6ZXL - chains D and I of the 10 polymer chains in the assembly; structure by electron microscopy, 4.20 A resolution (low resolution: residue-level contacts below are approximate; hydrogen-bond / salt-bridge calls are withheld).

== Chain D ==
Protein: Protective antigen
Source organism: Bacillus anthracis
UniProt: Q68GS1 (Q68GS1_BACAN); residues 0-735 here correspond to UniProt positions 1-736 (UniProt number = residue number + 1)
Amino-acid sequence (759 residues; numbered -23 to 735; the number before each row is that of its first residue; numbers below 1 keep their minus sign (Met-23 is residue -23)):
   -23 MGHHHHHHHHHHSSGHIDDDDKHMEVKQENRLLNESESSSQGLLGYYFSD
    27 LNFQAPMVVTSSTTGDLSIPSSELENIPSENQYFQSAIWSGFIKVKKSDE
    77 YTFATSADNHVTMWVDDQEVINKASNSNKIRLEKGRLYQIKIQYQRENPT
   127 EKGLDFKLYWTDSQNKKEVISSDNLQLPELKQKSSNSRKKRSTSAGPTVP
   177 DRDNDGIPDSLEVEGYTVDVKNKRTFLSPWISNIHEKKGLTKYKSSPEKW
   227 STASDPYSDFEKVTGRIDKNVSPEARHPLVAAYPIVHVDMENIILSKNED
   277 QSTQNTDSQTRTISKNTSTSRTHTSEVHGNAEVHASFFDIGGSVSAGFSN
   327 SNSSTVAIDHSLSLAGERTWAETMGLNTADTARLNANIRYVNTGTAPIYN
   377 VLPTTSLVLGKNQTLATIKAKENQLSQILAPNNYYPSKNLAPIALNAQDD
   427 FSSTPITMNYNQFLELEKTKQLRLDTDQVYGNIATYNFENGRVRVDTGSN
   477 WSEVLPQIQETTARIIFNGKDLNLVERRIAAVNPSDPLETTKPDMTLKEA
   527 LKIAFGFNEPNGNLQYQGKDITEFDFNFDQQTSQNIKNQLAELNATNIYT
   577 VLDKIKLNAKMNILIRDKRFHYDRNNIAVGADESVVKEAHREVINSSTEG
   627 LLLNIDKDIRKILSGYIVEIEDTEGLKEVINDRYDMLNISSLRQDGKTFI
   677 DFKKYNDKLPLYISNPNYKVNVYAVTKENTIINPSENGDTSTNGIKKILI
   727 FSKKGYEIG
Unresolved in the structure: -23 to 173, 275-286, 302-322, 735
Sequence notes: initiating methionine (-23); expression tag (-22 to -1)

== Chain I ==
Protein: Lethal factor
Source organism: Bacillus anthracis
Notes: EC 3.4.24.83
UniProt: P15917 (LEF_BACAN); residues -32 to 776 here correspond to UniProt positions 1-809 (UniProt number = residue number + 33)
Amino-acid sequence (809 residues; numbered -32 to 776; the number before each row is that of its first residue; numbers below 1 keep their minus sign (Met-32 is residue -32)):
   -32 MNIKKEFIKVISMSCLVTAITLSGPVFIPLVQGAGGHGDVGMHVKEKEKN
    18 KDENKRKDEERNKTQEEHLKEIMKHIVKIEVKGEEAVKKEAAEKLLEKVP
    68 SDVLEMYKAIGGKIYIVDGDITKHISLEALSEDKKKIKDIYGKDALLHEH
   118 YVYAKEGYEPVLVIQSSEDYVENTEKALNVYYEIGKILSRDILSKINQPY
   168 QKFLDVLNTIKNASDSDGQDLLFTNQLKEHPTDFSVEFLEQNSNEVQEVF
   218 AKAFAYYIEPQHRDVLQLYAPEAFNYMDKFNEQEINLSLEELKDQRMLAR
   268 YEKWEKIKQHYQHWSDSLSEEGRGLLKKLQIPIEPKKDDIIHSLSQEEKE
   318 LLKRIQIDSSDFLSTEEKEFLKKLQIDIRDSLSEEEKELLNRIQVDSSNP
   368 LSEKEKEFLKKLKLDIQPYDINQRLQDTGGLIDSPSINLDVRKQYKRDIQ
   418 NIDALLHQSIGSTLYNKIYLYENMNINNLTATLGADLVDSTDNTKINRGI
   468 FNEFKKNFKYSISSNYMIVDINERPALDNERLKWRIQLSPDTRAGYLENG
   518 KLILQRNIGLEIKDVQIIKQSEKEYIRIDAKVVPKSKIDTKIQEAQLNIN
   568 QEWNKALGLPKYTKLITFNVHNRYASNIVESAYLILNEWKNNIQSDLIKK
   618 VTNYLVDGNGRFVFTDITLPNIAEQYTHQDEIYEQVHSKGLYVPESRSIL
   668 LHGPSKGVELRNDSEGFIHEFGHAVDDYAGYLLDKNQSDLVTNSKKFIDI
   718 FKEEGSNLTSYGRTNEAEFFAEAFRLMHSTDHAERLKVQKNAPKTFQFIN
   768 DQIKFIINS
Unresolved in the structure: -32 to 31, 339-342, 346-367, 398-400, 430-432, 774-776
Curated features (UniProtKB/Swiss-Prot):
  - region: Arg263 to Gln297 (IIA)
  - active site: Glu687 (Proton acceptor)
  - binding site (Zn(2+)): His686, His690, Tyr728, Glu735

== Chain D / chain I interface ==
Residue-residue contacts (20; chain D residue first):
  Val175(D) - Gln228(I)
  Arg178(D) - His42(I)
  Arg178(D) - Ile43(I)
  Arg178(D) - Lys45(I)
  Glu190(D) - Glu142(I)
  Lys197(D) - Leu235(I)
  Phe202(D) - Leu235(I)
  Phe202(D) - Tyr236(I)
  Ser204(D) - Val232(I)
  Pro205(D) - His229(I)
  Pro205(D) - Val232(I)
  Trp206(D) - Tyr108(I)
  Ile207(D) - Tyr108(I)
  Ser208(D) - Tyr108(I)
  Ser208(D) - Lys110(I)
  Asn209(D) - Asp187(I)
  Ile210(D) - Asp184(I)
  Ile210(D) - Asp187(I)
  Ile210(D) - Leu188(I)
  Lys213(D) - Asp187(I)
Other interface residues (no listed pair), chain D (19 interface residues in all): Pro176, Asp177, Asn180, Ser186, Asp195, His211
Other interface residues (no listed pair), chain I (18 interface residues in all): His35, Ile39, Glu139, Tyr223

== Summary ==
Chain D and chain I form an interface of 19 and 18 residues respectively. From UniProt: active-site residue
Glu687(I) and 4 Zn2+-binding residues on chain I.
Here chain D is Protective antigen and chain I is Lethal factor, both from Bacillus anthracis. Entry 6ZXL
(Fully-loaded anthrax lethal toxin in its heptameric pre-pore state and PA7LF(2+1A) arrangement) was
determined by electron microscopy together with 6ZXJ and 6ZXK from the same study.
